PDB entry 8TVV | electron microscopy, 3.70 A resolution | chains A and R of the 15 polymer chains in the assembly

[Chain A]
Molecule: DNA-directed RNA polymerase II subunit RPB1
Organism: Saccharomyces cerevisiae
Notes: EC 2.7.7.6
UniProtKB: P04050 (RPB1_YEAST); residue numbers follow UniProt; this construct covers 1-1733
Sequence (1733 residues; each row starts with the number of its first residue):
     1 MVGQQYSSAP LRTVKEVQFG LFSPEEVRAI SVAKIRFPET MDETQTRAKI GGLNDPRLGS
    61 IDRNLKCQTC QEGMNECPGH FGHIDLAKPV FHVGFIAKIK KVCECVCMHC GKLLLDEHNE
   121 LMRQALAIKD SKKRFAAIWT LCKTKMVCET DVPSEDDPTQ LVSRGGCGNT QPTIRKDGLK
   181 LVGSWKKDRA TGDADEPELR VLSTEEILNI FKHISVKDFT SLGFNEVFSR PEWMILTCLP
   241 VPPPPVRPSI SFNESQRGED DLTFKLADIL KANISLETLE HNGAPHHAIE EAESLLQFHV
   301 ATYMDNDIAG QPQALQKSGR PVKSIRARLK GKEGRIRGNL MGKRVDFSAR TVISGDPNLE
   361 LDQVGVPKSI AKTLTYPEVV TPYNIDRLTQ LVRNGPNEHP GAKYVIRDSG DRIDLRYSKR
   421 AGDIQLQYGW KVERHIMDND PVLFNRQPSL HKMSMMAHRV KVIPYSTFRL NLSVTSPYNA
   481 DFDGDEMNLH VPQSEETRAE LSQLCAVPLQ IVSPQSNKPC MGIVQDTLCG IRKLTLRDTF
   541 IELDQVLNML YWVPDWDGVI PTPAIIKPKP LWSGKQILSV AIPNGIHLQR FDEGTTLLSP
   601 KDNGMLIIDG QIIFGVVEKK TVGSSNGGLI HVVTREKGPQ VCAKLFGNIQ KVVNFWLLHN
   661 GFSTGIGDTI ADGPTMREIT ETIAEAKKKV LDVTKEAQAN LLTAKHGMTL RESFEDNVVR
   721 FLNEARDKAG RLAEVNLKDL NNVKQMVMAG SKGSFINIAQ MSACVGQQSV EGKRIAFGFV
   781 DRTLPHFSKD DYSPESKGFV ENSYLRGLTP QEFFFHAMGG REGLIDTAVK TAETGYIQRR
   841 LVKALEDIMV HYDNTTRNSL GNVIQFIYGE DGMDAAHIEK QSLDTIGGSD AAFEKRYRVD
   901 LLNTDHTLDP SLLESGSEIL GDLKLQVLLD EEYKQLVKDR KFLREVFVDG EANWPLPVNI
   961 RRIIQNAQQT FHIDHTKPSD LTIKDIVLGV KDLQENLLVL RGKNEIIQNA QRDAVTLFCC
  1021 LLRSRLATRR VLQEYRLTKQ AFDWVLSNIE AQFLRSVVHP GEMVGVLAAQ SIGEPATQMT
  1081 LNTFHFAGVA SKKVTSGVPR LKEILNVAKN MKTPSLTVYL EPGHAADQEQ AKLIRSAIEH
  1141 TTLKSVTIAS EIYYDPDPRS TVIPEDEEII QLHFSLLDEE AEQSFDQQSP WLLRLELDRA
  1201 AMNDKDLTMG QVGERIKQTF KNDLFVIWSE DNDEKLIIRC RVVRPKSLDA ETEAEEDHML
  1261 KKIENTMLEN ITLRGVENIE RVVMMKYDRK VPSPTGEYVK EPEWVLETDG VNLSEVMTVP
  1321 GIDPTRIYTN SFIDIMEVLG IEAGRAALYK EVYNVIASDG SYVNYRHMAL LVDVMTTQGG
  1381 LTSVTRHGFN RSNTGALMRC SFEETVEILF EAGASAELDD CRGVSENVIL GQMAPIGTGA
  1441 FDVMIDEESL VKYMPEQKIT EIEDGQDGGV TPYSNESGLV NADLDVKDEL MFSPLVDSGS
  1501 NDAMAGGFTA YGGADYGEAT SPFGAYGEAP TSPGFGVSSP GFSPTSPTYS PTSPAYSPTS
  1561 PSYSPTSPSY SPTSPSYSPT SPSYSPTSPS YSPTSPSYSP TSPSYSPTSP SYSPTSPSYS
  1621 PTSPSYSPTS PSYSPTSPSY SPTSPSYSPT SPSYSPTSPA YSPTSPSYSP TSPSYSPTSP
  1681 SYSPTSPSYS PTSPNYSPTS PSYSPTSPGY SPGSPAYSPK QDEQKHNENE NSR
Not modelled in the structure: 1-8, 42-44, 188-198, 1079-1096, 1158-1187, 1221-1224, 1243-1256, 1455-1733
Metal / ion sites: Zn2+ site 1: Cys-67, Cys-70, Cys-77, His-80; Zn2+ site 2: Cys-107, Cys-110, Cys-167; Mg2+: Asp-481, Asp-483 (shared with G12(R) of chain R)
Swiss-Prot annotation at these positions:
  - region: Pro-248 to Asp-260 (Lid loop), Asn-306 to Lys-323 (Rudder loop), Pro-810 to Glu-822 (Bridging helix)
  - binding site (Zn(2+)): Cys-67, Cys-70, Cys-77, His-80, Cys-107, Cys-110, Cys-148, Cys-167
  - binding site (Mg(2+)): Asp-481, Asp-483, Asp-485
  - modified residue: Thr-1471 (Phosphothreonine)
  - cross-link (Glycyl lysine isopeptide (Lys-Gly)): Lys-695 (interchain with G-Cter in ubiquitin), Lys-1246 (interchain with G-Cter in ubiquitin), Lys-1350 (interchain with G-Cter in ubiquitin)
  - natural variant: Ser-1653 to Pro-1659 (deletion: In strain: A364A)
  - mutagenesis: Lys-1246 (K1246R: Impairs ubiquitination during transcription stress)

[Chain R]
Molecule: 17-nt RNA strand
Sequence (17 nucleotides; row label = number of the first residue in the row):
     1 AUCGAGAGGA UGCAGAC
Not modelled in the structure: 1-2, 15-17
Metal / ion sites: Mg2+: G12 (shared with Asp-481(A), Asp-483(A) of chain A)

[Interface between chain A and chain R]
Contacting residue pairs (9):
  Phe-252(A) / C3(R)  stacking on the base
  Arg-446(A) / G12(R)  hydrogen bond to the sugar
  Pro-448(A) / G12(R)  base contact
  Asn-479(A) / G12(R)  sugar contact
  Asp-481(A) / C13(R)  phosphate contact
  Asp-483(A) / G12(R)  phosphate contact
  Asp-485(A) / U11(R)  phosphate contact
  Asp-485(A) / G12(R)  sugar contact
  Thr-827(A) / C13(R)  hydrogen bond to the base
Interface residues without a listed pair, chain A (9 interface residues in all): Lys-752
Interface residues without a listed pair, chain R (5 interface residues in all): A14

[Overview]
9 residues of chain A face 5 of chain R across their interface, with 2 hydrogen bonds and 1 aromatic stacking
contact. Polar contacts include Thr-827(A)/C13(R) and Arg-446(A)/G12(R). UniProt lists 8 Zn2+-binding
residues, 3 Mg2+-binding residues and one mutagenesis site on chain A.
Chain A is DNA-directed RNA polymerase II subunit RPB1 (Saccharomyces cerevisiae) and chain R is a 17-nt RNA
strand; the structure, Cryo-EM structure of backtracked Pol II, was determined by electron microscopy,
deposited together with 8TUG, 8TVP, 8TVQ, 8TVS, 8TVW, 8TVX and 8TVY.
